Entry 6P4X (X-ray diffraction, 3.59 A resolution); this record covers chain A.

[Chain A]
Name: Glucokinase-1
Source organism: Saccharomyces cerevisiae (strain ATCC 204508 / S288c)
Notes: EC 2.7.1.2
UniProtKB: P17709 (HXKG_YEAST); residues 1-500 here = UniProt positions 1-500
Chain sequence (500 residues; each row starts with the number of its first residue):
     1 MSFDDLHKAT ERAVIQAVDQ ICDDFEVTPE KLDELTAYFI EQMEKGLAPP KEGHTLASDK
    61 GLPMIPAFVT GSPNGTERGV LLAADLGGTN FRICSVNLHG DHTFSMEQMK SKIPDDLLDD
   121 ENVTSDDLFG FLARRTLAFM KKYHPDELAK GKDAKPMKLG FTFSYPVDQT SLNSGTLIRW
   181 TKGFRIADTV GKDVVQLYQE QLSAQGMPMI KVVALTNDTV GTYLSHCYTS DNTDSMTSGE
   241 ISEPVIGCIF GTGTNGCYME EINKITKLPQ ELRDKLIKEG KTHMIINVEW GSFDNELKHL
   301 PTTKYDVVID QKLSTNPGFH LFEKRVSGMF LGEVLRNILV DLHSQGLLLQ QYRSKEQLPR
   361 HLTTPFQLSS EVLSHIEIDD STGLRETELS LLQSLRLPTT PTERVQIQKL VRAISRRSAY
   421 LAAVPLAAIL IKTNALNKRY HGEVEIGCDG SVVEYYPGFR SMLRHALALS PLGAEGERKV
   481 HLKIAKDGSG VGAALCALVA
Disordered / not traced: 51-59
Swiss-Prot annotation at these positions:
  - region: Lys-158 to Phe-184 (Glucose-binding)
  - binding site (ATP): Lys-110, Asp-487 to Gly-492
  - modified residue: Ser-2 (N-acetylserine), Ser-470 (Phosphoserine)
From the paper describing this entry:
  - mutagenesis - F3S: unchanged catalytic activity
  - catalytic residues: Lys-182 (citing earlier work)
  - mutagenesis - F3S/K182A, K182A: abolished catalytic activity

[In short]
UniProt lists 7 ATP-binding residues. From the paper: the catalytic residue Lys-182; F3S/K182A and K182A
abolish catalytic activity.
Chain A is Glucokinase-1 (Saccharomyces cerevisiae (strain ATCC 204508 / S288c)); the structure, Crystal
Structure of the S. cerevisiae glucokinase, Glk1, was determined by X-ray diffraction, deposited together with
6PDT.
